PDB entry 7D9P | X-ray diffraction, 2.85 A resolution | chain A

# Chain A
Molecule: Acetylcholinesterase
From: Homo sapiens
Notes: EC 3.1.1.7
Reference sequence: P22303 (ACES_HUMAN); residues 1-543 here correspond to UniProt positions 32-574 (UniProt number = residue number + 31)
Chain sequence (553 residues; each row starts with the number of its first residue; numbers below 1 keep their minus sign (Gly-9 is residue -9)):
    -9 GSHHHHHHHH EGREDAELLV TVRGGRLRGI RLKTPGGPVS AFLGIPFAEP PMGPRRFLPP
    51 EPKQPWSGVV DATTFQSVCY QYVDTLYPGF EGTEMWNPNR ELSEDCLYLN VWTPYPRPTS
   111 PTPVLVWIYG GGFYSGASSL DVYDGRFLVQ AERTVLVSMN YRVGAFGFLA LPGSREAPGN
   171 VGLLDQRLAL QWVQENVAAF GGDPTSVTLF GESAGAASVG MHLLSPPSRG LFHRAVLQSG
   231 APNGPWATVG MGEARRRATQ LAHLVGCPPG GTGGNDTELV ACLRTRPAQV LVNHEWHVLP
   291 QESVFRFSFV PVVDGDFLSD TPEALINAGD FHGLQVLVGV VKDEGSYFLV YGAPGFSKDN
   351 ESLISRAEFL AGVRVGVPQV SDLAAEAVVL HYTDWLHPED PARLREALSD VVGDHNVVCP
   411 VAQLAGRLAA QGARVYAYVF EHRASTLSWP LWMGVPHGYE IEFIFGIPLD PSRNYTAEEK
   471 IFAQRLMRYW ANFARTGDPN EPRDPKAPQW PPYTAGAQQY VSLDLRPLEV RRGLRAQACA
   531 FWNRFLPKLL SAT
Unresolved in the structure: -9 to 3, 259-264, 493-497, 543
Disulfides: Cys69-Cys96, Cys257-Cys272, Cys409-Cys529
Covalently attached groups: glycan linked to Asn350
Construct notes: expression tag (-9 to 0)
Ligand contacts: H0R ((2S)-2-[[4-fluoranyl-1-[(2-fluorophenyl)methyl]piperidin-4-yl]methyl]-5,6-dimethoxy-2,3-dihydroinden-1-one): Tyr72, Asp74, Trp86, Gly120, Gly121, Tyr124, Tyr133, Glu202, Trp286, Ser293, Val294, Phe295, Phe297, Tyr337, Phe338, Tyr341, His447, Gly448

# Overview
Bound to chain A: compound H0R.
Chain A is Acetylcholinesterase (Homo sapiens); the structure, Crystal Structure of Recombinant Human
Acetylcholinesterase in Complex with Compound 12, was determined by X-ray diffraction (same publication as
7D9O and 7D9Q).
